PDB entry 7P7N | X-ray diffraction, 1.80 A resolution | chains BBB and CCC of the 3 polymer chains in the assembly

== Chain BBB ==
Protein: Urease subunit beta
Organism: Sporosarcina pasteurii
Notes: EC 3.5.1.5
Reference sequence: P41021 (URE2_SPOPA); numbering as in UniProt (aligned over 5-126)
Sequence (122 residues; row label = number of the first residue in the row):
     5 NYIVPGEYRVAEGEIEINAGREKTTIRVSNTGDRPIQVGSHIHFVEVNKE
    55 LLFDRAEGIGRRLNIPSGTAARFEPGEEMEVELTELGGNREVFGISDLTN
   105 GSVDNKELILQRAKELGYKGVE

== Chain CCC ==
Protein: Urease subunit alpha
Organism: Sporosarcina pasteurii
Notes: EC 3.5.1.5
Reference sequence: P41020 (URE1_SPOPA); residue numbers follow UniProt; this construct covers 1-34, 36-570
Sequence (570 residues; each row starts with the number of its first residue):
     1 MKINRQQYAESYGPTVGDQVRLADTDLWIEVEKDYTTYGDEANFGGGKVL
    51 REGMGENGTYTRTENVLDLLLTNALILDYTGIYKADIGVKDGYIVGIGKG
   101 GNPDIMDGVTPNMIVGTATEVIAAEGKIVTAGGIDTHVHFINPDQVDVAL
   151 ANGITTLFGGGTGPAEGSKATTVTPGPWNIEKMLKSTEGLPINVGILGKG
   201 HGSSIAPIMEQIDAGAAGLKIHEDWGATPASIDRSLTVADEADVQVAIHS
   251 DTLNEAGFLEDTLRAINGRVIHSFHVEGAGGGHAPDIMAMAGHPNVLPSS
   301 TNPTRPFTVNTIDEHLDMLMVCHHLKQNIPEDVAFADSRIRPETIAAEDI
   351 LHDLGIISMMSTDALAMGRAGEMVLRTWQTADKMKKQRGPLAEEKNGSDN
   401 FRAKRYVSKYTINPAIAQGIAHEVGSIEEGKFADLVLWEPKFFGVKADRV
   451 IKGGIIAYAQIGDPSASIPTPQPVMGRRMYGTVGDLIHDTNITFMSKSSI
   501 QQGVPAKLGLKRRIGTVKNCRNIGKKDMKWNDVTTDIDINPETYEVKVDG
   551 EVLTCEPVKELPMAQRYFLF
Unresolved in the structure: 324-329
Differences from the reference sequence: insertion (35)
Modified positions: Lys220 (lysine nz-carboxylic acid; KCX)
Swiss-Prot annotation at these positions:
  - active site: His323 (Proton donor)
  - binding site (Ni(2+)): His137, His139, Lys220, His249, His275, Asp363
  - binding site (substrate): His139, Ala170, His222, His249, Ala366
  - modified residue: Lys220 (N6-carboxylysine)
Ion coordination: Ni2+ site 1: His137, His139, Lys220, Asp363 (together with oxygen atom); Ni2+ site 2: Lys220, His249, His275 (together with oxygen atom); gold ion site 1 near Cys322 (its only coordinating residue here); gold ion site 2 near Met367 (its only coordinating residue here); triethylphosphanuidylgold(1+) Au near Cys555 (its only coordinating residue here)
Residues lining bound ligands:
  - triethylphosphanuidylgold(1+) (AUF): Gln387, Arg388, Thr554, Cys555, Glu556
  - oxygen atom (O): His137, His139, Lys220, His222, His249, His275, Gly280, Asp363
From the paper describing this entry:
  - gold ion coordination: Cys322, Met367
  - triethylphosphanuidylgold(1+) coordination: Cys555
  - conformationally variable residues (loop rearrangement, order/disorder transition, side-chain flip): Thr311 to Ile340, Asn540 to Glu560

== How chain BBB and chain CCC interact ==
Contacting residue pairs (98):
  Ile7(BBB) - Arg21(CCC)
  Ile7(BBB) - Asp24(CCC)
  Val8(BBB) - Arg21(CCC)  hydrogen bond (backbone-side chain)
  Pro9(BBB) - Ala23(CCC)
  Pro9(BBB) - Asp24(CCC)
  Pro9(BBB) - Lys441(CCC)
  Pro9(BBB) - Tyr567(CCC)
  Gly10(BBB) - Val20(CCC)
  Gly10(BBB) - Arg21(CCC)
  Gly10(BBB) - Ala23(CCC)  hydrogen bond (backbone-backbone)
  Gly10(BBB) - Pro440(CCC)
  Gly10(BBB) - Lys441(CCC)
  Glu11(BBB) - Val20(CCC)
  Glu11(BBB) - Arg21(CCC)  salt bridge
  Glu11(BBB) - Trp28(CCC)
  Tyr12(BBB) - Ala9(CCC)
  Tyr12(BBB) - Pro14(CCC)
  Tyr12(BBB) - Gln19(CCC)
  Tyr12(BBB) - Val20(CCC)  hydrophobic
  Tyr12(BBB) - Gly126(CCC)
  Arg13(BBB) - Asp18(CCC)
  Arg13(BBB) - Gln19(CCC)  hydrogen bond (backbone-backbone)
  Arg13(BBB) - Trp28(CCC)
  Arg13(BBB) - Gly397(CCC)
  Val14(BBB) - Arg5(CCC)
  Val14(BBB) - Gln6(CCC)
  Val14(BBB) - Ala9(CCC)  hydrophobic
  Val14(BBB) - Asp18(CCC)
  Ala15(BBB) - Arg5(CCC)
  Ala15(BBB) - Gly17(CCC)
  Ala15(BBB) - Asp18(CCC)  hydrogen bond (backbone-side chain)
  Glu16(BBB) - Arg5(CCC)
  Gly17(BBB) - Arg5(CCC)
  Glu18(BBB) - Lys2(CCC)
  Glu18(BBB) - Ile3(CCC)
  Glu18(BBB) - Asn4(CCC)
  Ile19(BBB) - Lys2(CCC)
  Ile19(BBB) - Ile3(CCC)  hydrogen bond (backbone-backbone)
  Ile19(BBB) - Arg5(CCC)
  Ile19(BBB) - Tyr8(CCC)  hydrophobic
  Ile19(BBB) - Thr15(CCC)
  Ile19(BBB) - Tyr38(CCC)  hydrophobic
  Glu20(BBB) - Met1(CCC)
  Glu20(BBB) - Lys2(CCC)
  Glu20(BBB) - Tyr38(CCC)
  Ile21(BBB) - Met1(CCC)  hydrogen bond (backbone-backbone)
  Ile21(BBB) - Ile3(CCC)  hydrophobic
  Ile21(BBB) - Tyr38(CCC)
  Ile21(BBB) - Gly39(CCC)
  Asn22(BBB) - Tyr38(CCC)  hydrogen bond (backbone-backbone)
  Asn22(BBB) - Gly39(CCC)
  Arg25(BBB) - Asp40(CCC)  salt bridge
  Arg25(BBB) - Asp107(CCC)  salt bridge
  Gly43(BBB) - Gly47(CCC)
  Gly43(BBB) - Arg51(CCC)
  Ser44(BBB) - Val49(CCC)
  His45(BBB) - Gly39(CCC)
  His45(BBB) - Asp40(CCC)  salt bridge
  His45(BBB) - Val49(CCC)
  His45(BBB) - Met54(CCC)
  His45(BBB) - Ile105(CCC)
  Ile46(BBB) - Met54(CCC)
  Arg66(BBB) - Gly39(CCC)  hydrogen bond (side chain-backbone)
  Arg66(BBB) - Asp40(CCC)  salt bridge
  Asn68(BBB) - Met1(CCC)
  Pro70(BBB) - Met1(CCC)
  Pro70(BBB) - Tyr12(CCC)
  Ser71(BBB) - Tyr12(CCC)  hydrogen bond (backbone-side chain)
  Ser71(BBB) - Gly39(CCC)
  Ser71(BBB) - Glu41(CCC)  hydrogen bond (side chain-backbone)
  Ser71(BBB) - Asn43(CCC)  hydrogen bond
  Ser71(BBB) - Val49(CCC)
  Gly72(BBB) - Asn43(CCC)
  Gly72(BBB) - Gly47(CCC)
  Gly72(BBB) - Lys48(CCC)
  Gly72(BBB) - Val49(CCC)
  Thr73(BBB) - Gly47(CCC)
  Leu90(BBB) - Ile105(CCC)
  Gly91(BBB) - Asp104(CCC)
  Gly91(BBB) - Ile105(CCC)  hydrogen bond (backbone-backbone)
  Gly91(BBB) - Met106(CCC)
  Gly91(BBB) - Asp107(CCC)
  Gly92(BBB) - Pro103(CCC)
  Gly92(BBB) - Ile105(CCC)
  Gly92(BBB) - Met106(CCC)  hydrogen bond (backbone-backbone)
  Gly92(BBB) - Asp107(CCC)  hydrogen bond (backbone-side chain)
  Asn93(BBB) - Pro103(CCC)  hydrogen bond (backbone-backbone)
  Asn93(BBB) - Asp104(CCC)  hydrogen bond (backbone-backbone)
  Arg94(BBB) - Asp104(CCC)  hydrogen bond (backbone-backbone)
  Glu95(BBB) - Asp104(CCC)  hydrogen bond (backbone-backbone)
  Glu95(BBB) - Ile105(CCC)
  Phe97(BBB) - Glu52(CCC)
  Phe97(BBB) - Gly53(CCC)
  Phe97(BBB) - Thr59(CCC)
  Phe97(BBB) - Asp104(CCC)
  Gly98(BBB) - Glu52(CCC)
  Ile99(BBB) - Glu52(CCC)  hydrogen bond (backbone-side chain)
  Ile99(BBB) - Gly53(CCC)
Other interface residues (no listed pair), chain BBB (39 interface residues in all): Tyr6, Ile69, Val96
Other interface residues (no listed pair), chain CCC (47 interface residues in all): Glu10, Gly13, Asp26, Thr37, Arg566

== Overview ==
39 residues of chain BBB and 47 residues of chain CCC are in contact, with 19 hydrogen bonds and 5 salt
bridges. Polar pairs include Glu11(BBB)-Arg21(CCC), Arg25(BBB)-Asp40(CCC) and Arg25(BBB)-Asp107(CCC). Ligands
of chain CCC: oxygen atom and triethylphosphanuidylgold(1+). From the paper: gold ion coordination by
Cys322(CCC) and Met367(CCC); triethylphosphanuidylgold(1+) coordination by Cys555(CCC).
Here chain BBB is Urease subunit beta and chain CCC is Urease subunit alpha, both from Sporosarcina pasteurii.
Entry 7P7N (X-RAY CRYSTAL STRUCTURE OF SPOROSARCINA PASTEURII UREASE INHIBITED BY THE GOLD(I)-PHOSPHINE
COMPOUND Au(PEt3)I) was determined by X-ray diffraction, deposited together with 7P7O.
